Entry 3J6E (electron microscopy, 4.70 A resolution (low resolution: residue-level contacts below are approximate; hydrogen-bond / salt-bridge calls are withheld)); this record covers chains A and C of the 18 polymer chains in the assembly.

== Chain A (and C) ==
Name: Tubulin alpha-1A chain
Organism: Sus scrofa
Notes: chain C of this document is another copy of the same molecule, construct and numbering; everything in this record applies to it too
UniProtKB: P02550 (TBA1A_PIG); residues 1-439 here = UniProt positions 1-439
Sequence (439 residues; row label = number of the first residue in the row):
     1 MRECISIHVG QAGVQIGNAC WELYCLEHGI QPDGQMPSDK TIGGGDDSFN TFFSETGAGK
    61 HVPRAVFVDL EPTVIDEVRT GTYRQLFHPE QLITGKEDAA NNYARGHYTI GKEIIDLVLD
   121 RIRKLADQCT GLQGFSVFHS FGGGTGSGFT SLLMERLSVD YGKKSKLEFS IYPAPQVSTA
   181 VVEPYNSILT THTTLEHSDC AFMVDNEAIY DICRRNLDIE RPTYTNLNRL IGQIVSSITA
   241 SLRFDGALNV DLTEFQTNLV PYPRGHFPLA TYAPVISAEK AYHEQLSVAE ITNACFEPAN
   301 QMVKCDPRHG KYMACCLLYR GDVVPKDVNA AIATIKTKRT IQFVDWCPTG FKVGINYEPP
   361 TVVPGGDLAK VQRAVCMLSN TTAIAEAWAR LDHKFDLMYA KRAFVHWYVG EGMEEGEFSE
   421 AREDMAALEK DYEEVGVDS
Disordered / not traced: 1, 39-48
Construct notes: conflict Gly265 (Ala in P02550)
UniProt features mapped onto this chain:
  - active site: Glu254
  - binding site (GTP): Gly10, Gln11, Ala12, Gln15, Glu71, Ala99, Ser140, Gly143, Gly144, Thr145, Gly146, Thr179, Glu183, Asn206, Tyr224, Asn228, Leu252
  - binding site (Mg(2+)): Glu71
  - modified residue: Lys40 (N6-acetyllysine), Tyr282 (3'-nitrotyrosine), Ser439 (Phosphoserine)
Residues lining bound ligands: GTP (guanosine-5'-triphosphate): Gly10, Gln11, Ala12, Gln15, Ile16, Asp98, Ala99, Asn101, Ser140, Gly143, Gly144, Thr145, Gly146, Ile171, Val177, Thr179, Asn206, Tyr224, Leu227, Asn228, Ile231
What the authors report for this chain:
  - catalytic residues: Glu254 (citing earlier work)
  - conformationally variable residues (helix shift): Glu254

== Interface between chain A and chain C ==
Pairs across the interface (12):
  Thr56(A) - His283(C)
  Thr56(A) - Glu284(C)
  Thr56(A) - Gln285(C)
  Gly57(A) - Gln285(C)
  Lys60(A) - His283(C)
  Val62(A) - His283(C)
  Gln85(A) - His283(C)
  His88(A) - Lys280(C)
  His88(A) - His283(C)
  His88(A) - Glu284(C)
  Lys124(A) - Glu284(C)
  Asp127(A) - Lys338(C)
Interface residues without a listed pair, chain A (13 interface residues in all): Asp33, Leu86, Phe87, Arg123, Gln128
Interface residues without a listed pair, chain C (7 interface residues in all): Tyr282, Glu290

== In short ==
13 residues of chain A and 7 residues of chain C are in contact. Chain A binds GTP. From UniProt: active-site
residue Glu254(A), 17 GTP-binding residues and Mg2+-binding residue Glu71(A) on chain A. From the paper: the
catalytic residue Glu254(A); conformational variability at Glu254(A).
Both chains are Tubulin alpha-1A chain (Sus scrofa). Entry 3J6E (Energy minimized average structure of
Microtubules stabilized by GmpCpp) was determined by electron microscopy together with 3J6F and 3J6G from the
same study.
